PDB entry 4PUK | X-ray diffraction, 1.49 A resolution | chain A

== Chain A ==
Protein: Queuine tRNA-ribosyltransferase
Organism: Zymomonas mobilis subsp. mobilis
Notes: EC 2.4.2.29
UniProtKB: P28720 (TGT_ZYMMO); numbering as in UniProt (aligned over 1-386)
Chain sequence (386 residues; row label = number of the first residue in the row):
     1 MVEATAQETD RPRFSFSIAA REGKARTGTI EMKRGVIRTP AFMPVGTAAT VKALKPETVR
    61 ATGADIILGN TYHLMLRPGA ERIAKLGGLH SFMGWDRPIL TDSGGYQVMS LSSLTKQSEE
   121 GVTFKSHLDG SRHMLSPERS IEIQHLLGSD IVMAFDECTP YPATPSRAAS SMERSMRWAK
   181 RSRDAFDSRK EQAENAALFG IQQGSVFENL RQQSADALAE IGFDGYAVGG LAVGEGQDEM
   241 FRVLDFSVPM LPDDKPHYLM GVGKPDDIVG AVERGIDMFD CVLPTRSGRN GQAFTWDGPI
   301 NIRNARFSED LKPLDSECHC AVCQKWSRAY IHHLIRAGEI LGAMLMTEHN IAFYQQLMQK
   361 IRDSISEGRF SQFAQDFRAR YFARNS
Unresolved in the structure: 1-9, 128-130, 384-386
Bound ions: Zn2+: C318, C320, C323, H349
Ligand contacts: 6-Amino-2- (2WU; 6-amino-2-(methylamino)-3,7-dihydro-8H-imidazo[4,5-g]quinazolin-8-one): D102, S103, Y106, D156, C158, I201, Q203, G229, G230, L231, A232, V233, M260, G261
Swiss-Prot annotation at these positions:
  - region (RNA binding): G261 to D267, T285 to R289
  - active site: D102 (Proton acceptor), D280 (Nucleophile)
  - binding site (substrate): D102 to Y106, D156, Q203, G230
  - binding site (Zn(2+)): C318, C320, C323, H349
  - mutagenesis: S103 (S103A: Strongly reduces activity), D156 (D156A: Abolishes catalytic activity), D280 (D280N: Abolishes catalytic activity)

== Overview ==
Chain A binds 6-Amino-2-. C318, C320, C323 and H349 coordinate Zn2+. From UniProt: active-site residues D102
and D280, 8 substrate-binding residues, 4 Zn2+-binding residues and 3 mutagenesis sites.
Chain A is Queuine tRNA-ribosyltransferase (Zymomonas mobilis subsp. mobilis); the structure, tRNA-Guanine
Transglycosylase (TGT) in Complex with 6-Amino-2-(methylamino)-1H,7H,8H-imidazo[4,5-g]quinazolin-8-one, was
determined by X-ray diffraction, deposited together with 4PUJ, 4PUL, 4PUM and 4PUN.
